Entry 2Z35 (X-ray diffraction, 2.20 A resolution); this record covers chains A and B.

Chain A:
Molecule: T-cell receptor alpha-chain
Organism: Mus musculus
UniProtKB: Q5R1F5 (Q5R1F5_MOUSE); the author numbering skips numbers that UniProt does not, so the offset changes along the chain: 1-59 = UniProt 21-79; 61-93 = UniProt 80-112
Sequence (112 residues; each row starts with the number of its first residue; note: 5 numbers in that range are skipped by the numbering (no residue carries them; nothing is unmodelled there)):
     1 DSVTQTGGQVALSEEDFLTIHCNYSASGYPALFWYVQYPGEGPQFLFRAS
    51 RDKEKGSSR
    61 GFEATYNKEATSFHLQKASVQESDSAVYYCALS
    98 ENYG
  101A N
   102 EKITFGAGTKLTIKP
Disulfides: Cys22-Cys90

Chain B:
Molecule: T-cell receptor beta-chain
Organism: Mus musculus
UniProtKB: A2NTY6 (A2NTY6_MOUSE); aligned to UniProt positions 32-142 over residues 3-117 (the alignment contains insertions or deletions, so no single offset holds)
Sequence (111 residues; each row starts with the number of its first residue; note: 4 numbers in that range are skipped by the numbering (no residue carries them; nothing is unmodelled there)):
     3 AVTQSPRNKVAVTGEKVTLSCNQTNNHNNMYWYRQDTGHGLRLIYYSYGA
    53 GSTEKGDIPDG
    65 YKASRPSQENFSLTLESATPSQTSVYFCASGDASGA
   104 ETLYFGPGTRLTVL
Disulfides: Cys23-Cys92

How chain A and chain B interact:
Residue-residue contacts (46):
  Ala31(A) - Ala100(B)  hydrophobic
  Phe33(A) - Gly99(B)
  Phe33(A) - Ala100(B)
  Phe33(A) - Thr105(B)
  Tyr35(A) - Thr105(B)
  Tyr35(A) - Leu106(B)  hydrogen bond (side chain-backbone)
  Gln37(A) - Gln37(B)  hydrogen bond
  Gln37(A) - Phe91(B)
  Gly40(A) - Arg113(B)  hydrogen bond (backbone-side chain)
  Glu41(A) - Phe91(B)
  Glu41(A) - Pro110(B)
  Gly42(A) - Phe91(B)
  Gly42(A) - Gly109(B)
  Gly42(A) - Pro110(B)
  Pro43(A) - Leu43(B)  hydrophobic
  Pro43(A) - Phe91(B)
  Pro43(A) - Phe108(B)
  Phe45(A) - Thr105(B)
  Arg48(A) - Gly99(B)  hydrogen bond (side chain-backbone)
  Arg48(A) - Ala100(B)
  Tyr89(A) - Gln37(B)  hydrogen bond
  Tyr89(A) - Gly42(B)
  Tyr89(A) - Leu43(B)
  Ser93(A) - Ala100(B)  hydrogen bond (side chain-backbone)
  Ser93(A) - Glu104(B)
  Asn99(A) - Ala100(B)
  Asn101A(A) - Tyr50(B)  hydrogen bond (backbone-side chain)
  Glu102(A) - Asn31(B)  hydrogen bond
  Glu102(A) - Tyr33(B)  hydrogen bond (backbone-side chain)
  Glu102(A) - Tyr50(B)
  Glu102(A) - Glu104(B)
  Lys103(A) - Tyr48(B)
  Lys103(A) - Asp59(B)  salt bridge
  Ile104(A) - Tyr33(B)
  Ile104(A) - Tyr35(B)  hydrogen bond (backbone-side chain)
  Ile104(A) - Glu104(B)
  Ile104(A) - Leu106(B)  hydrophobic
  Phe106(A) - Tyr35(B)
  Phe106(A) - Leu43(B)
  Phe106(A) - Phe108(B)  hydrophobic
  Gly107(A) - His41(B)
  Gly107(A) - Gly42(B)
  Gly107(A) - Leu43(B)
  Ala108(A) - Gly40(B)
  Ala108(A) - His41(B)
  Ala108(A) - Gly42(B)  hydrogen bond (backbone-backbone)
Also at the interface, not in a pair above, chain A (21 interface residues in all): Gly109
Also at the interface, not in a pair above, chain B (23 interface residues in all): Leu45, Ser98

In short:
21 residues of chain A and 23 residues of chain B are in contact; the contacts include 11 hydrogen bonds and 1
salt bridge. Among the polar pairs are Lys103(A)-Asp59(B), Tyr35(A)-Leu106(B) and Gln37(A)-Gln37(B).
Chain A is T-cell receptor alpha-chain and chain B is T-cell receptor beta-chain, both from Mus musculus; the
structure, Crystal structure of immune receptor, was determined by X-ray diffraction together with 2PXY and
2Z31 from the same study.
